8UJA - chains G and H of the 8 polymer chains in the assembly; structure by X-ray diffraction, 6.00 A resolution (low resolution: residue-level contacts below are approximate; hydrogen-bond / salt-bridge calls are withheld).

[Chain G]
Protein: T33-fn10: engineered DrsE like sulfur reductase
Source organism: Sulfurisphaera tokodaii str. 7
Sequence (108 residues; each row starts with the number of its first residue):
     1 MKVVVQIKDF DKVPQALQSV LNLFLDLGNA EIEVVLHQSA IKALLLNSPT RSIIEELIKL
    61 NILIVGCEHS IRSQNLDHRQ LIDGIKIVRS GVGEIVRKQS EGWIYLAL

[Chain H]
Protein: T33-fn10: engineered enoyl-CoA hydratase/isomerase
Source organism: Novosphingobium aromaticivorans DSM 12444
UniProt: A4XEF6 (A4XEF6_NOVAD); residues 9-257 here correspond to UniProt positions 1-249 (UniProt number = residue number - 8)
Sequence (258 residues; numbered 0 to 257; the number before each row is that of its first residue; numbering starts at 0):
     0 MHHHHHHSGM SLRLERDGAV ARLLIDRADR RNAFSLDMWQ RLPELLAEAS GDDALRVLVV
    60 KSANGGAFCA GADIAELLAN KDDAAFHLAN QQAINRAQYE LARFRLPTVA MVEGDCIGGG
   120 CGIALACDMR IAAPAARFGI TPAKLGLVYP LHDVKLLVDL VGPGQARRLM FTGGLIDANE
   180 AHRIGLVELL GESEDALVGQ LATVSSFSTQ AIKSFVRRVL DGQVADDTLS LCVFASATLG
   240 ADFREGTGAF LEKRPPVF
Disordered / not traced: 0-8
Sequence notes: initiating methionine (0); expression tag (1-8); engineered mutation L87 (Ala79 in A4XEF6), T227 (Ala219 in A4XEF6), L228 (Asp220 in A4XEF6), C231 (Arg223 in A4XEF6), T237 (Phe229 in A4XEF6), L238 (Glu230 in A4XEF6)

[Chain G / chain H interface]
Residue-residue contacts - 9 pairs, chain G then chain H:
  L21(G) with L228(H); C231(H)
  N22(G) with T227(H)
  F24(G) with C231(H); S235(H)
  L25(G) with T227(H); L230(H); C231(H)
  N29(G) with L238(H)
Interface residues without a listed pair, chain G (8 interface residues in all): G28, E56, L60
Interface residues without a listed pair, chain H (7 interface residues in all): V232

[In short]
Chain G and chain H form an interface of 8 and 7 residues respectively.
Here chain G is T33-fn10: engineered DrsE like sulfur reductase (Sulfurisphaera tokodaii str. 7) and chain H
is T33-fn10: engineered enoyl-CoA hydratase/isomerase (Novosphingobium aromaticivorans DSM 12444). Entry 8UJA
(T33-fn10 - Designed Tetrahedral Protein Cage Using Fragment-based Hydrogen Bond Networks) was determined by
X-ray diffraction (same publication as 8UF0, 8UI2, 8UKM, 8UMP, 8UMR and 8UN1).
